PDB entry 8R3M | electron microscopy, 3.49 A resolution | chains C and F of the 10 polymer chains in the assembly

[Chain C]
Molecule: DNA-directed RNA polymerase subunit beta
Source organism: Mycolicibacterium smegmatis MC2 155
Notes: EC 2.7.7.6
Reference sequence: P60281 (RPOB_MYCS2); numbering as in UniProt (aligned over 1-1169)
Amino-acid sequence (1169 residues; row label = number of the first residue in the row):
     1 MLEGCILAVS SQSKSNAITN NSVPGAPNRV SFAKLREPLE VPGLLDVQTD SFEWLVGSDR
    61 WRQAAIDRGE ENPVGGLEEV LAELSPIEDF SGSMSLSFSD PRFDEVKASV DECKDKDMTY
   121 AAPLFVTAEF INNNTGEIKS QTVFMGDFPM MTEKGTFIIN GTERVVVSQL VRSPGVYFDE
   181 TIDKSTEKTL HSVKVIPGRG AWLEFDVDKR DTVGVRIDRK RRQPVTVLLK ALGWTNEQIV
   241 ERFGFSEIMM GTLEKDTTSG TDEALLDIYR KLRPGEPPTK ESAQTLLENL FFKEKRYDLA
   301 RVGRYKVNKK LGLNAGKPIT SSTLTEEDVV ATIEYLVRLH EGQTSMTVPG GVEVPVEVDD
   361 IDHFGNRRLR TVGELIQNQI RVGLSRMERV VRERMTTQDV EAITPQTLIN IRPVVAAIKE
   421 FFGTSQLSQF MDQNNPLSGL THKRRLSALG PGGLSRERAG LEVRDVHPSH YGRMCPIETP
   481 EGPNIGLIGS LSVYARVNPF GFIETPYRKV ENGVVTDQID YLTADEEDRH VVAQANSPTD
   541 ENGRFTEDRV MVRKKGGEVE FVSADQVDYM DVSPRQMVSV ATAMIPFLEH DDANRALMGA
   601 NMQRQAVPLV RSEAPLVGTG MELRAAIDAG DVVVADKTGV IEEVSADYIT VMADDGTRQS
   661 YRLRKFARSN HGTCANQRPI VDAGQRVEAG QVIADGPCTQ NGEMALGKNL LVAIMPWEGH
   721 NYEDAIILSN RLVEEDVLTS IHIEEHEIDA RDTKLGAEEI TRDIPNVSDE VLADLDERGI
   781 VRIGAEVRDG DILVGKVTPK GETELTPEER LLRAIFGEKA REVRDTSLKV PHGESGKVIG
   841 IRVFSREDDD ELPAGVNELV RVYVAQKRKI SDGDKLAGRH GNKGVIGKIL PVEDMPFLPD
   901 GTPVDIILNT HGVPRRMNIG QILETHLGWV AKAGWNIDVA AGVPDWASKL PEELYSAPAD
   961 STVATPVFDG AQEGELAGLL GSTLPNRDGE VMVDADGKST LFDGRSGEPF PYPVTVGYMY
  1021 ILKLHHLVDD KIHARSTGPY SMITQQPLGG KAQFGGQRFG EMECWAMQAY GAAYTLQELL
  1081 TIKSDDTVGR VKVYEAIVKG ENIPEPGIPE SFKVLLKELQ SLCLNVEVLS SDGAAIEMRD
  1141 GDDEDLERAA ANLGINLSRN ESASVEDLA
Unresolved in the structure: 1-21, 1131-1169
Swiss-Prot annotation at these positions:
  - mutagenesis: Gln429 (Q429K/L: Rifampicin (Rif) resistant), Asp432 (D432V: Rifampicin (Rif) resistant; D432Y: Rifampicin (Rif) resistant; RbpA no longer rescues transcription in the presence of Rif. Decreased affinity for Rif, no change in affinity for RbpA), His442 (H442D/L/P/R/Y: Rifampicin (Rif) resistant), Arg445 (R445L/P: Rifampicin (Rif) resistant), Ser447 (S447L/P/W: Rifampicin (Rif) resistant; RbpA no longer rescues transcription in the presence of Rif, decreased affinity for Rif, no change in affinity for RbpA; tested in the Leu mutation), Leu449 (L449P: Rifampicin (Rif) resistant)

[Chain F]
Molecule: RNA polymerase sigma factor SigA
Source organism: Mycolicibacterium smegmatis MC2 155
Reference sequence: A0QW02 (A0QW02_MYCS2); residues 1-466 here = UniProt positions 1-466
Amino-acid sequence (466 residues; numbered 1 to 466; the number before each row is that of its first residue):
     1 MAATKASPAT EEPVKRTATK TPAKKAPAKR AAKSAAAKAG GKAPAKKAPA KRAAKGTAAK
    61 PEDGVTDDLE VTDDLEAEPG EDLDVEDTDL ELDDLDSDDD TAVEDEEEEA DAATPAVATA
   121 KAADDDIDEP SEKDKASGDF VWDEEESEAL RQARKDAELT ASADSVRAYL KQIGKVALLN
   181 AEEEVELAKR IEAGLYATQK LAELAEKGEK LPVQQRRDMQ WICRDGDRAK NHLLEANLRL
   241 VVSLAKRYTG RGMAFLDLIQ EGNLGLIRAV EKFDYTKGYK FSTYATWWIR QAITRAMADQ
   301 ARTIRIPVHM VEVINKLGRI QRELLQDLGR EPTPEELAKE MDITPEKVLE IQQYAREPIS
   361 LDQTIGDEGD SQLGDFIEDS EAVVAVDAVS FTLLQDQLQS VLETLSEREA GVVRLRFGLT
   421 DGQPRTLDEI GQVYGVTRER IRQIESKTMS KLRHPSRSQV LRDYLD
Unresolved in the structure: 1-163, 466

[How chain C and chain F interact]
Residue-residue contacts (38):
  Arg412(C) - Leu325(F)
  Arg412(C) - Gly329(F)
  Arg412(C) - Glu331(F)
  Thr806(C) - Phe391(F)
  Pro807(C) - Phe417(F)
  Glu808(C) - Phe391(F)
  Glu808(C) - Leu394(F)
  Glu808(C) - Gln395(F)
  Glu808(C) - Leu398(F)
  Glu808(C) - Leu419(F)
  Leu811(C) - Leu398(F)  hydrophobic
  Leu811(C) - Val413(F)  hydrophobic
  Leu811(C) - Phe417(F)  hydrophobic
  Leu812(C) - Leu461(F)  hydrophobic
  Leu812(C) - Tyr464(F)
  Arg813(C) - Leu465(F)
  Ala814(C) - Arg453(F)
  Ile815(C) - Met449(F)  hydrophobic
  Ile815(C) - Leu452(F)  hydrophobic
  Ile815(C) - Arg453(F)
  Phe816(C) - Ser458(F)
  Phe816(C) - Arg462(F)
  Phe816(C) - Leu465(F)  hydrophobic
  Pro1039(C) - Glu378(F)
  Tyr1040(C) - Glu378(F)
  Tyr1040(C) - Asp379(F)
  Ser1041(C) - Gly374(F)
  Ser1041(C) - Asp375(F)
  Ser1041(C) - Ile377(F)
  Met1042(C) - Ile377(F)  hydrogen bond (backbone-backbone)
  Met1042(C) - Asp379(F)
  Ile1043(C) - Leu361(F)  hydrophobic
  Ile1043(C) - Gly374(F)
  Gln1045(C) - Asp379(F)
  Leu1048(C) - Glu378(F)
  Tyr1094(C) - Ala385(F)  hydrophobic
  Tyr1094(C) - Val386(F)
  Glu1095(C) - Val389(F)
Other interface residues (no listed pair), chain C (23 interface residues in all): Glu809, Arg810, Val1091, Lys1099
Other interface residues (no listed pair), chain F (30 interface residues in all): Val383, Thr392, Leu393

[Summary]
Chain C and chain F form an interface of 23 and 30 residues respectively; the contacts include 1 hydrogen
bond. Its one hydrogen bond, Met1042(C)-Ile377(F), is backbone to backbone. UniProt lists 6 mutagenesis sites
on chain C.
Chain C is DNA-directed RNA polymerase subunit beta and chain F is RNA polymerase sigma factor SigA, both from
Mycolicibacterium smegmatis MC2 155; the structure, Mycobacterium smegnatis RNA polymerase transcription
initiation complex with SigmaA, RbpA, HelD N-terminal, CO and PCh loop ..., was determined by electron
microscopy, deposited together with 8Q3I, 8QN8, 8QTI, 8QU6, 8R2M, 8R6P and 8R6R.
